7OSI - chains A and E of the 6 polymer chains in the assembly; structure by electron microscopy, 3.80 A resolution.

Chain A:
Protein: Probable ABC transporter binding protein NosD
Organism: Pseudomonas stutzeri ATCC 14405
UniProtKB: P19843 (NOSD_PSEST); residues 1-436 here = UniProt positions 1-436
Amino-acid sequence (436 residues; each row starts with the number of its first residue):
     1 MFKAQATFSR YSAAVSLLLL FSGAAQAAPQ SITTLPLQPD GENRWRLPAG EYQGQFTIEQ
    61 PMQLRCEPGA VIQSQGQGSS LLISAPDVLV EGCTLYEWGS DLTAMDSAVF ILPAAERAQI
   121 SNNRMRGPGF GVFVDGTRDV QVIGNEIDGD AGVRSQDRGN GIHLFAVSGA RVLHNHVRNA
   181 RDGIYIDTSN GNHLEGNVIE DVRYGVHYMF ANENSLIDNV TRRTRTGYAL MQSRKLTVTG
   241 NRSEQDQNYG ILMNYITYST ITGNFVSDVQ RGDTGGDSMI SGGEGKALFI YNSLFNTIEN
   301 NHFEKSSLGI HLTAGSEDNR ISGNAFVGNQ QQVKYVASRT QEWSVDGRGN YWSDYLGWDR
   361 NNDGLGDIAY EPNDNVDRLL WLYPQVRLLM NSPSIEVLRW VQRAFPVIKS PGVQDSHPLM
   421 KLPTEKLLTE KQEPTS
Disordered / not traced: 1-27, 273-282, 430-436
Metal / ion sites: Cu ion: H207, M209, M231 (shared with 1 residue of chain H); Mg2+: D359, L365, G366, D367

Chain E:
Protein: Probable ABC transporter permease protein NosY
Organism: Pseudomonas stutzeri ATCC 14405
UniProtKB: P19845 (NOSY_PSEST); numbering as in UniProt (aligned over 1-276)
Amino-acid sequence (276 residues; numbered 1 to 276; the number before each row is that of its first residue):
     1 MNQVWNIARK ELSDGLRNRW LLAISLLFAV LAVGIAWLGA AASGQLGFTS IPATIASLAS
    61 LATFLMPLIA LLLAYDAIVG EDEGGTLMLL LTYPLGRGQI LLGKFVGHGL ILALAVLIGF
   121 GCAALAIALL VEGVELGMLF WAFGRFMISS TLLGWVFLAF AYVLSGKVNE KSSAAGLALG
   181 VWFLFVLVFD LVLLALLVLS EGKFNPELLP WLLLLNPTDI YRLINLSGFE GSGSAMGVLS
   241 LGADLPVPAA VLWLCLLAWI GVSLLLAYAI FRRRLT
Disordered / not traced: 1, 43-50, 228-244, 275-276

Chain A / chain E interface:
Residue-residue contacts (26; chain A residue first):
  L379(A) - L194(E)  hydrophobic
  Y383(A) - V198(E)  hydrophobic
  Q385(A) - P206(E)
  V386(A) - L197(E)  hydrophobic
  L388(A) - L209(E)  hydrophobic
  L388(A) - P210(E)  hydrophobic
  L388(A) - R222(E)  hydrogen bond (backbone-side chain)
  L389(A) - D190(E)
  L389(A) - L209(E)  hydrophobic
  N391(A) - A56(E)  hydrogen bond (side chain-backbone)
  N391(A) - A59(E)
  N391(A) - S60(E)
  N391(A) - R222(E)
  N391(A) - L226(E)
  S392(A) - D190(E)  hydrogen bond
  S392(A) - R222(E)
  P393(A) - S60(E)
  P393(A) - T63(E)
  P393(A) - F64(E)  hydrophobic
  P393(A) - V186(E)  hydrophobic
  S394(A) - L187(E)
  S394(A) - D190(E)
  S394(A) - L191(E)
  I395(A) - L194(E)  hydrophobic
  L398(A) - L191(E)  hydrophobic
  L398(A) - L194(E)  hydrophobic
Other interface residues (no listed pair), chain A (14 interface residues in all): E396, V397
Other interface residues (no listed pair), chain E (21 interface residues in all): S57, L193, E201, L213

In short:
14 residues of chain A and 21 residues of chain E are in contact, with 3 hydrogen bonds. Polar pairs include
L388(A)-R222(E), N391(A)-A56(E) and S392(A)-D190(E). The Cu ion site is built by H207(A), M209(A) and M231(A).
D359(A), L365(A), G366(A) and D367(A) coordinate Mg2+.
Chain A is Probable ABC transporter binding protein NosD and chain E is Probable ABC transporter permease
protein NosY, both from Pseudomonas stutzeri ATCC 14405; the structure, ABC Transporter complex NosDFYL,
R-domain 3, was determined by electron microscopy together with 7O0Y, 7O0Z, 7O10, 7O11, 7O12, 7O13 and 10
further entries from the same study.
